Entry 6U5B (electron microscopy, 3.50 A resolution); this record covers chains f and l of the 60 polymer chains in the assembly.

Chain f:
Molecule: Sheath Initiator PA0617
From: Pseudomonas aeruginosa (strain ATCC 15692 / DSM 22644 / CIP 104116 / JCM 14847 / LMG 12228 / 1C / PRS 101 / PAO1)
UniProt: G3XD42 (G3XD42_PSEAE); numbering as in UniProt (aligned over 1-108)
Amino-acid sequence (108 residues; numbered 1 to 108; the number before each row is that of its first residue):
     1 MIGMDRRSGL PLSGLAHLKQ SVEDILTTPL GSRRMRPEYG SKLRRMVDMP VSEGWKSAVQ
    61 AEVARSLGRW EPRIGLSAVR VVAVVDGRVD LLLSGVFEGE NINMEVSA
Disordered / not traced: 100-108

Chain l:
Molecule: Ripcord PA0626
From: Pseudomonas aeruginosa (strain ATCC 15692 / DSM 22644 / CIP 104116 / JCM 14847 / LMG 12228 / 1C / PRS 101 / PAO1)
UniProt: G3XD65 (G3XD65_PSEAE); numbering as in UniProt (aligned over 1-290)
Amino-acid sequence (290 residues; each row starts with the number of its first residue):
     1 MAYLEQLQAG LRYLGRAGES GRKSLDKVVA PVNGAISEIR GAAAELENLP GVSPEMAARL
    61 QRAMRGIGQA QGKVNRVVST YDRASRALLG IDERLDALKV QVNSAAQAVG KVAGDISPTL
   121 AGVLPSWLLA PSATPPSEAA ASLPHLLVLQ PLTANAQPFY FNLNTAAFDA LQRNSAYNWS
   181 GQVRLGRRPA LQSVGMGEES ILLKGAVFPL RRQVGNQEKV VGLEQLEALR RLAERREPLI
   241 LSSGYGEVQM GLWCLVRISE NQSALLGNGA PRKQTFDLEF KRYGDDLPNR
Disordered / not traced: 1, 287-290

Chain f / chain l interface:
Contacting residue pairs (43; chain f residue first):
  Leu30(f) with Ala154(l)
  Glu38(f) with Leu152(l)
  Lys42(f) with Ala154(l); Ala156(l), hydrogen bond (side chain-backbone); Pro158(l)
  Arg45(f) with Ala133(l); Pro135(l)
  Met46(f) with Pro135(l), hydrophobic
  Met49(f) with Pro135(l), hydrophobic; Ala140(l), hydrophobic
  Ser52(f) with Ala140(l); Ala141(l), hydrogen bond (side chain-backbone)
  Glu53(f) with Ser142(l); Leu143(l); Pro144(l)
  Gly54(f) with Ala139(l); Ala141(l), hydrogen bond (backbone-backbone); Leu143(l); His145(l), hydrogen bond (backbone-side chain)
  Trp55(f) with Ala139(l)
  Ser57(f) with His145(l), hydrogen bond (side chain-backbone)
  Ala58(f) with Ala139(l); His145(l)
  Gln60(f) with Val248(l)
  Ala61(f) with Val148(l), hydrophobic; Gln150(l), hydrogen bond (backbone-side chain); Ser242(l), hydrogen bond (backbone-side chain)
  Ala64(f) with Val248(l), hydrophobic; Gln249(l)
  Arg65(f) with Gln150(l); Ala154(l); Ile240(l)
  Leu67(f) with Gln249(l)
  Gly68(f) with Gln249(l)
  Arg69(f) with Pro151(l), hydrogen bond (side chain-backbone); Leu152(l); Ile240(l); Leu252(l)
  Ile74(f) with Gln249(l)
  Leu76(f) with Val248(l); Gln249(l)
  Ser77(f) with Gly246(l); Val248(l)
Also at the interface, not in a pair above, chain f (23 interface residues in all): Gly75
Also at the interface, not in a pair above, chain l (27 interface residues in all): Thr134, Thr153, Asn155, Tyr160, Gly244

Overview:
23 residues of chain f face 27 of chain l across their interface; the contacts include 8 hydrogen bonds. Polar
contacts include Lys42(f)-Ala156(l), Ser52(f)-Ala141(l) and Gly54(f)-His145(l).
Chain f is Sheath Initiator PA0617 and chain l is Ripcord PA0626, both from Pseudomonas aeruginosa (strain
ATCC 15692 / DSM 22644 / CIP 104116 / JCM 14847 / LMG 12228 / 1C / PRS 101 / PAO1); the structure, CryoEM
Structure of Pyocin R2 - precontracted - baseplate, was determined by electron microscopy together with 6PYT,
6U5F, 6U5J and 6U5K from the same study.
